PDB entry 4C3G | electron microscopy, 8.60 A resolution (very low resolution: no residue pairs are listed; an interface is given only as per-side residue counts) | chains A and E of the 6 polymer chains in the assembly

[Chain A]
Name: Sgrair restriction enzyme
Source organism: Streptomyces griseus
Notes: fragment: dna-binding domain, residues 2-338
UniProtKB: Q9F6L0 (Q9F6L0_STRGR); residues 2-338 here = UniProt positions 2-338
Amino-acid sequence (337 residues; each row starts with the number of its first residue):
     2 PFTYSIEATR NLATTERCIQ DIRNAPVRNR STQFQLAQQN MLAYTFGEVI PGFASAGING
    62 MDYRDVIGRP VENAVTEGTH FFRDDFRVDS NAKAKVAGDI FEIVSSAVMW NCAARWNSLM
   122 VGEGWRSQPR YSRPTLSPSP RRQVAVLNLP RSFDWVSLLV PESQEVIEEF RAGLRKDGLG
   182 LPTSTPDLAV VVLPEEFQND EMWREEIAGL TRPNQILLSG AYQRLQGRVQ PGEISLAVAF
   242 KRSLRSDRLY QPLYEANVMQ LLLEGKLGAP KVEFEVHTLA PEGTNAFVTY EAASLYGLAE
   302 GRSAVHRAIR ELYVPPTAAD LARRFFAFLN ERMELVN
Unresolved in the structure: 302-305
Differences from the reference sequence: conflict Asp63 (Asn in Q9F6L0)
What the authors report for this chain:
  - conformationally variable residues (loop rearrangement): Arg31, Lys96, Val122 to Ser140
  - allosteric site: Ser56 to Asn60, Val122 to Ser140

[Chain E]
Molecule: 22-nt DNA strand
Sequence (22 nucleotides; numbered 19 to 40; the number before each row is that of its first residue):
    19 CCGGTGTGAA GACCCACGCA TC

[How chain A and chain E interact]
At this resolution (9 A) residue pairs are not listed: 11 residues of chain A and 4 of chain E lie at the interface.

[Summary]
11 residues of chain A face 4 of chain E across their interface. The paper reports an allosteric site at
Ser56(A) and Val122(A); conformational variability at Arg31(A), Lys96(A) and Val122(A).
Here chain A is Sgrair restriction enzyme (Streptomyces griseus) and chain E is a 22-nt DNA strand. Entry 4C3G
(cryo-EM structure of activated and oligomeric restriction endonuclease SgrAI) was determined by electron
microscopy.
